PDB entry 7XFH | electron microscopy, 2.90 A resolution | chains E and I of the 11 polymer chains in the assembly

# Chain E
Name: Histone H3.2
Organism: Xenopus laevis
UniProt: P84233 (H32_XENLA); residues 0-135 here correspond to UniProt positions 1-136 (UniProt number = residue number + 1)
Sequence (136 residues; numbered 0 to 135; the number before each row is that of its first residue; numbering starts at 0):
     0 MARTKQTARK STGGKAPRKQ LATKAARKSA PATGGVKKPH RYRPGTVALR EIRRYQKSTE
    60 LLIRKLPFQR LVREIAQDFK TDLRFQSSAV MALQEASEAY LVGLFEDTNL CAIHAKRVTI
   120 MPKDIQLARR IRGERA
Unresolved in the structure: 0-38
Swiss-Prot annotation at these positions:
  - modified residue: Arg2 (Asymmetric dimethylarginine), Thr3 (Phosphothreonine), Lys4 (Allysine), Gln5 (5-glutamyl dopamine), Thr6 (Phosphothreonine), Arg8 (Citrulline), Lys9 (N6,N6,N6-trimethyllysine), Ser10 (ADP-ribosylserine), Thr11 (Phosphothreonine), Lys14 (N6-(2-hydroxyisobutyryl)lysine), Arg17 (Asymmetric dimethylarginine), Lys18 (N6-(2-hydroxyisobutyryl)lysine), Lys23 (N6-(2-hydroxyisobutyryl)lysine), Arg26 (Citrulline), Lys27 (N6,N6,N6-trimethyllysine), Ser28 (ADP-ribosylserine), Lys36 (N6,N6,N6-trimethyllysine), Lys37 (N6-methyllysine), Tyr41 (Phosphotyrosine), Lys56 (N6,N6,N6-trimethyllysine) and 8 more in UniProt
  - lipidation: Cys110 (S-palmitoyl cysteine)

# Chain I
Molecule: 152-nt DNA strand
Organism: Xenopus laevis
Sequence (152 nucleotides; each row starts with the number of its first residue; numbers below 1 keep their minus sign (DA-77 is residue -77)):
   -77 ATGCACAGGA TGTATATATC TGACACGTGC CTGGAGACTA GGGAGTAXTC CCCTTGGCGG
   -17 TTAAAACGCG GGGGACAGCG CGTACGTGCG TTTAAGCGGT GCTAGAGCTG TCTACGACCA
    43 ATTGAGCGGC CTCGGCACCG GGATTCTCCA GG
Unresolved in the structure: -77 to -60, 73-74
Modified positions: AAB (2'-deoxy-ribofuranose-5'-monophosphate) at position -30

# Chain E / chain I interface
Pairs across the interface - 16 pairs, chain E then chain I:
  Arg40(E) - DG8(I)  base contact
  Arg40(E) - DT9(I)  hydrogen bond to the base
  Arg40(E) - DG10(I)  sugar contact
  Tyr41(E) - DG10(I)  phosphate contact
  Gly44(E) - DG8(I)  phosphate contact
  Gly44(E) - DT9(I)  hydrogen bond to the phosphate
  Thr45(E) - DT9(I)  phosphate contact
  Val46(E) - DT9(I)  hydrogen bond to the phosphate
  Ala47(E) - DT9(I)  hydrogen bond to the phosphate
  Arg63(E) - DA17(I)  phosphate contact
  Arg63(E) - DG18(I)  salt bridge to the phosphate
  Lys64(E) - DG18(I)  hydrogen bond to the phosphate
  Leu65(E) - DG18(I)  hydrogen bond to the phosphate
  Pro66(E) - DA17(I)  sugar contact
  Arg69(E) - DA17(I)  salt bridge to the phosphate
  Arg83(E) - DA26(I)  hydrogen bond to the sugar
Also at the interface, not in a pair above, chain E (14 interface residues in all): Arg42, Pro43
Also at the interface, not in a pair above, chain I (7 interface residues in all): DG27

# In short
14 residues of chain E and 7 residues of chain I are in contact; the contacts include 7 hydrogen bonds and 2
salt bridges. Polar pairs include Arg40(E)-DT9(I), Arg83(E)-DA26(I) and Gly44(E)-DT9(I).
Chain E is Histone H3.2 and chain I is a 152-nt DNA strand, both from Xenopus laevis; the structure, Structure
of nucleosome-AAG complex (A-30I, post-catalytic state), was determined by electron microscopy (same
publication as 7XFC, 7XFI, 7XFJ, 7XFL, 7XFM and 7XFN).
